3AZL - chains F and J of the 10 polymer chains in the assembly; structure by X-ray diffraction, 2.70 A resolution.

Chain F:
Molecule: Histone H4
Organism: Homo sapiens
UniProt: P62805 (H4_HUMAN); residues 0-102 here correspond to UniProt positions 1-103 (UniProt number = residue number + 1)
Chain sequence (106 residues; row label = number of the first residue in the row; numbers below 1 keep their minus sign (Gly-3 is residue -3)):
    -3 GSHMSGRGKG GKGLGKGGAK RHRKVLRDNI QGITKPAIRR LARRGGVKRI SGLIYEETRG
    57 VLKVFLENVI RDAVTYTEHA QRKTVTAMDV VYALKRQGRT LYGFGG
Disordered / not traced: -3 to 16
Sequence notes: expression tag (-3 to -1); engineered mutation Gln77 (Lys78 in P62805)
UniProt features mapped onto this chain:
  - DNA-binding region: Lys16 to Lys20
  - modified residue: Ser1 (N-acetylserine), Arg3 (Asymmetric dimethylarginine), Lys5 (N6-(2-hydroxyisobutyryl)lysine), Lys8 (N6-(2-hydroxyisobutyryl)lysine), Lys12 (N6-(2-hydroxyisobutyryl)lysine), Lys16 (N6-(2-hydroxyisobutyryl)lysine), Lys20 (N6,N6,N6-trimethyllysine), Lys31 (N6-(2-hydroxyisobutyryl)lysine), Lys44 (N6-(2-hydroxyisobutyryl)lysine), Ser47 (Phosphoserine), Tyr51 (Phosphotyrosine), Lys59 (N6-(2-hydroxyisobutyryl)lysine), Lys79 (N6-(2-hydroxyisobutyryl)lysine), Thr80 (Phosphothreonine), Tyr88 (Phosphotyrosine), Lys91 (N6-(2-hydroxyisobutyryl)lysine)
  - cross-link (Glycyl lysine isopeptide (Lys-Gly)): Lys12 (interchain with G-Cter in SUMO2), Lys20 (interchain with G-Cter in SUMO2), Lys31 (interchain with G-Cter in SUMO2), Lys59 (interchain with G-Cter in SUMO2), Lys79 (interchain with G-Cter in SUMO2), Lys91 (interchain with G-Cter in SUMO2)

Chain J:
Molecule: 146-nt DNA strand
Sequence (146 nucleotides; numbered 147 to 292; the number before each row is that of its first residue):
   147 ATCAATATCC ACCTGCAGAT TCTACCAAAA GTGTATTTGG AAACTGCTCC ATCAAAAGGC
   207 ATGTTCAGCT GAATTCAGCT GAACATGCCT TTTGATGGAG CAGTTTCCAA ATACACTTTT
   267 GGTAGAATCT GCAGGTGGAT ATTGAT
Disordered / not traced: 147
Metal / ion sites: Mn2+ site 1: DG185, DG186; Mn2+ site 2 near DG217 (its only coordinating residue here); Mn2+ site 3 near DG267 (its only coordinating residue here); Mn2+ site 4 near DG280 (its only coordinating residue here)

Interface between chain F and chain J:
Pairs across the interface - 7 pairs, chain F then chain J:
  Arg19(F) - DT198(J)  salt bridge to the phosphate
  Thr30(F) - DA207(J)  phosphate contact
  Thr30(F) - DT208(J)  phosphate contact
  Pro32(F) - DA207(J)  phosphate contact
  Pro32(F) - DT208(J)  phosphate contact
  Arg36(F) - DA207(J)  salt bridge to the phosphate
  Arg45(F) - DT216(J)  sugar contact
Also at the interface, not in a pair above, chain F (6 interface residues in all): Lys31
Also at the interface, not in a pair above, chain J (6 interface residues in all): DG214, DG217

Summary:
Chain F and chain J each contribute 6 residues to their interface, with 2 salt bridges. Among the polar pairs
are Arg19(F)-DT198(J) and Arg36(F)-DA207(J). DG185(J) and DG186(J) coordinate Mn2+ site 1. Curated annotation
(UniProt) lists a DNA-binding region on chain F.
Here chain F is Histone H4 (Homo sapiens) and chain J is a 146-nt DNA strand. Entry 3AZL (Crystal Structure of
Human Nucleosome Core Particle Containing H4K77Q mutation) was determined by X-ray diffraction together with
3AYW, 3AZE, 3AZF, 3AZG, 3AZH, 3AZJ and 3 further entries from the same study.
